9LUO - chains C and D of the 3 polymer chains in the assembly; structure by electron microscopy, 3.07 A resolution.

[Chain C]
Name: F-box protein GID2
Organism: Arabidopsis thaliana
UniProt: Q9STX3 (GID2_ARATH); residues 1-151 here = UniProt positions 1-151
Sequence (153 residues; each row starts with the number of its first residue; numbers below 1 keep their minus sign (Gly-1 is residue -1)):
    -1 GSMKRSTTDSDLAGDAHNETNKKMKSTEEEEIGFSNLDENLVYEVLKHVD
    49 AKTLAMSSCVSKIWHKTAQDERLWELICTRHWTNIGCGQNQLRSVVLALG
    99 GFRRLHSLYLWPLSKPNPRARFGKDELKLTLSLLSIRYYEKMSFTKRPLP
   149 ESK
Not modelled in the structure: -1 to 30, 142-151
Sequence notes: expression tag (-1 to 0)
Swiss-Prot annotation at these positions:
  - mutagenesis: Glu138 (E138K: In gar2-1/sly1-d; gain of function allele that promotes plant growth by increasing the affinity with DELLA protein substrates)

[Chain D]
Name: SKP1-like protein 1B
Organism: Arabidopsis thaliana
UniProt: Q9FHW7 (SKP1B_ARATH); numbering as in UniProt (aligned over 1-171)
Sequence (173 residues; numbered -1 to 171; the number before each row is that of its first residue; numbers below 1 keep their minus sign (Gly-1 is residue -1)):
    -1 GSMSTVRKITLKSSDGENFEIDEAVALESQTIKHMIEDDCTDNGIPLPNV
    49 TSKILSKVIEYCKRHVEAAEKSETTADAAAATTTTTVASGSSDEDLKTWD
    99 SEFIKVDQGTLFDLILAANYLNIKGLLDLTCQTVADMIKGKTPEEIRKTF
   149 NIKNDFTPEEEEEVRRENQWAFE
Not modelled in the structure: -1 to 5, 34-42, 69-87, 171
Sequence notes: expression tag (-1 to 0)

[Interface between chain C and chain D]
Pairs across the interface - 46 pairs, chain C then chain D:
  Gly31(C) with Phe110(D)
  Phe32(C) with Gln106(D); Val132(D), hydrophobic
  Ser33(C) with Phe148(D); Asn149(D)
  Leu35(C) with Phe110(D), hydrophobic
  Leu39(C) with Ile113(D), hydrophobic
  Glu42(C) with Cys129(D)
  Val43(C) with Val132(D), hydrophobic; Ala133(D); Ile136(D), hydrophobic
  Leu44(C) with Ile136(D), hydrophobic
  His46(C) with Cys129(D); Gln130(D); Ala133(D)
  Val47(C) with Ile136(D), hydrophobic
  Asp48(C) with Lys137(D), salt bridge
  Ala49(C) with Trp168(D)
  Lys50(C) with Trp168(D); Ala169(D), hydrogen bond (side chain-backbone)
  Thr51(C) with Ile136(D); Lys137(D), hydrogen bond
  Ala53(C) with Asn166(D); Trp168(D), hydrophobic
  Met54(C) with Pro141(D)
  Ser56(C) with Val162(D); Asn166(D)
  Cys57(C) with Arg145(D), hydrogen bond (backbone-side chain); Val162(D); Asn166(D)
  Val58(C) with Ile144(D), hydrophobic; Arg145(D), hydrogen bond (backbone-side chain); Ile150(D), hydrophobic; Asn152(D)
  Ser59(C) with Ile150(D); Asn152(D); Phe154(D)
  Lys60(C) with Asp153(D); Phe154(D)
  Trp62(C) with Ile150(D)
  His63(C) with Val162(D); Glu165(D), salt bridge
  Arg101(C) with Glu165(D), salt bridge
  His104(C) with Trp168(D)
  Ser105(C) with Trp168(D)
  Trp109(C) with Trp168(D), hydrophobic
Interface residues without a listed pair, chain C (28 interface residues in all): Ser55
Interface residues without a listed pair, chain D (28 interface residues in all): Asp126, Lys139, Thr140, Lys151, Phe170

[Overview]
The chain C/chain D interface involves 28 residues from each chain, with 4 hydrogen bonds and 3 salt bridges.
Polar contacts include Asp48(C)-Lys137(D), His63(C)-Glu165(D) and Arg101(C)-Glu165(D). UniProt lists one
mutagenesis site on chain C.
Chain C is F-box protein GID2 and chain D is SKP1-like protein 1B, both from Arabidopsis thaliana; the
structure, Cryo-EM structure of Arabidopsis thaliana RGA in complex with GID1A, SLY1, and ASK2 (focused map),
was determined by electron microscopy together with 9LUM, 9LUN and 9LUP from the same study.
